9FDA - chains O and B of the 15 polymer chains in the assembly; structure by electron microscopy, 2.00 A resolution.

# Chain O
Protein: Small ribosomal subunit protein uS15
From: Escherichia coli
Reference sequence: P0ADZ4 (RS15_ECOLI); numbering as in UniProt (aligned over 1-89)
Chain sequence (89 residues; each row starts with the number of its first residue):
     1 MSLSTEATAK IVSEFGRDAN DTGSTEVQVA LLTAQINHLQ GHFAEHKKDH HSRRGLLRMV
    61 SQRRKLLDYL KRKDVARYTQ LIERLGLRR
Disordered / not traced: 1

# Chain B
Molecule: 16S rRNA
From: Escherichia coli
Sequence (1542 nucleotides; each row starts with the number of its first residue):
     1 AAAUUGAAGA GUUUGAUCAU GGCUCAGAUU GAACGCUGGC GGCAGGCCUA ACACAUGCAA
    61 GUCGAACGGU AACAGGAAGA AGCUUGCUUC UUUGCUGACG AGUGGCGGAC GGGUGAGUAA
   121 UGUCUGGGAA ACUGCCUGAU GGAGGGGGAU AACUACUGGA AACGGUAGCU AAUACCGCAU
   181 AACGUCGCAA GACCAAAGAG GGGGACCUUC GGGCCUCUUG CCAUCGGAUG UGCCCAGAUG
   241 GGAUUAGCUA GUAGGUGGGG UAACGGCUCA CCUAGGCGAC GAUCCCUAGC UGGUCUGAGA
   301 GGAUGACCAG CCACACUGGA ACUGAGACAC GGUCCAGACU CCUACGGGAG GCAGCAGUGG
   361 GGAAUAUUGC ACAAUGGGCG CAAGCCUGAU GCAGCCAUGC CGCGUGUAUG AAGAAGCCCU
   421 UCGGGUUGUA AAGUACUUUC AGCGGGGAGG AAGGGAGUAA AGUUAAUACC UUUGCUCAUU
   481 GACGUUACCC GCAGAAGAAG CACCGGCUAA CUCCGUGCCA GCAGCCXCGG UAAUACGGAG
   541 GGUGCAAGCG UUAAUCGGAA UUACUGGGCG UAAAGCGCAC GCAGGCGGUU UGUUAAGUCA
   601 GAUGUGAAAU CCCCGGGCUC AACCUGGGAA CUGCAUCUGA UACUGGCAAG CUUGAGUCUC
   661 GUAGAGGGGG GUAGAAUUCC AGGUGUAGCG GUGAAAUGCG UAGAGAUCUG GAGGAAUACC
   721 GGUGGCGAAG GCGGCCCCCU GGACGAAGAC UGACGCUCAG GUGCGAAAGC GUGGGGAGCA
   781 AACAGGAUUA GAUACCCUGG UAGUCCACGC CGUAAACGAU GUCGACUUGG AGGUUGUGCC
   841 CUUGAGGCGU GGCUUCCGGA GCUAACGCGU UAAGUCGACC GCCUGGGGAG UACGGCCGCA
   901 AGGUUAAAAC UCAAAUGAAU UGACGGGGGC UUGUACACAC CGUGGACCAU GUCGUUUXAC
   961 ACCAUGCAAC GCGAAGAACC UUACCUGGUG UUGACAUCCA AAGAAGUUUU CAGAGAUGAG
  1021 ACUUAACCUU CGGGAACCGG GCGACAGUUA CUGCAUGGCU GUUGUGAGUU CAUGUUGUGA
  1081 ACUGUUGGGU GAAGUCCCGU AACAAGCGUA ACCCGUAUCC GGGGUAACCU GCGGUCCGGC
  1141 CUGGAACUCA AAGGAGACUG CCAGUGAUAA ACUGGAGGAA GGUGGGGAUG ACGUCAAGUC
  1201 AUCAUGGCCC UUACGACCAG GGCUACACAC GUGCUACAAU GGCGCAUACA AAGAGAAGCG
  1261 ACCUCGCGAG AGCAAGCGGA CCUCAUAAAG UGCGUCGUAG UCCGGAUUGG AGUCUGCAAC
  1321 UCGACUCCAU GAAGUCGGAA UCGCUAGUAA UCGUGGAUCA GAAUGCCACG GUGAAUACGU
  1381 UCCCGGGCCU UGUACACACC GCCCGUXACA CCAUGGGAGU GGGUUGCAAA AGAAGUAGGU
  1441 AGCUUAACCU UCGGGAGGGC GCUUACCACU UUGUGAUUCA UGACUGGGGU GAAGUCGUAA
  1501 CAAGGUAACC GUAGGGGAAC CUGCGGUUGG AUCACCUCCU UA
Disordered / not traced: 80-90, 205-213, 842-844, 930-1389, 1535-1542
Modified residues: PSU (pseudouridine-5'-monophosphate) at position 516, G7M (N7-methyl-guanosine-5'-monophosphate) at position 527, 4OC (4n,o2'-methylcytidine-5'-monophosphate) at position 947, 5MC (5-methylcytidine-5'-monophosphate) at position 958, UR3 (3-methyluridine-5'-monophoshate) at position 1100, 2MG (2N-methylguanosine-5'-monophosphate) at position 1123, MA6 (6N-dimethyladenosine-5'-monophoshate) at position 1126, MA6 (6N-dimethyladenosine-5'-monophoshate) at position 1127, 4OC (4n,o2'-methylcytidine-5'-monophosphate) at position 1402, 5MC (5-methylcytidine-5'-monophosphate) at position 1407, UR3 (3-methyluridine-5'-monophoshate) at position 1498, 2MG (2N-methylguanosine-5'-monophosphate) at position 1516, MA6 (6N-dimethyladenosine-5'-monophoshate) at position 1518, MA6 (6N-dimethyladenosine-5'-monophoshate) at position 1519
Ion coordination: K+ site 1: G11, U12, G21, G22; Mg2+ site 1 near G21 (its only coordinating residue here); Mg2+ site 2: C48, G115; Mg2+ site 3: A59, U387; K+ site 2: U62, G104, G105; Mg2+ site 4 near G100 (its only coordinating residue here); K+ site 3: G107, G108, G326; Mg2+ site 5: A109, G331; K+ site 4: C110, G111; Mg2+ site 6 near G111 (its only coordinating residue here); K+ site 5: G115, G117, G289; Mg2+ site 7: A116, G117, G289; 29 more Mg2+ sites not listed; 15 more K+ sites not listed
Small-molecule neighbours: edeine b (EDE): G693, U788, U789, A790, G791, A792, A794, C795, G926, UR3_1498, A1499, G1504, G1505, U1506
What the authors report for this chain:
  - binding site for edeine b: G693, C795, G926, UR3_1498, G1505, U1506

# How chain O and chain B interact
Residue-residue contacts (59):
  Ser2(O) - G741(B)  hydrogen bond to the phosphate
  Thr5(O) - C660(B)  phosphate contact
  Thr8(O) - C658(B)  phosphate contact
  Thr8(O) - U659(B)  phosphate contact
  Asn20(O) - A749(B)  sugar contact
  Asn20(O) - C750(B)  sugar contact
  Asp21(O) - C750(B)  hydrogen bond to the sugar
  Asp21(O) - U751(B)  sugar contact
  Thr22(O) - U657(B)  hydrogen bond to the sugar
  Thr22(O) - C658(B)  sugar contact
  Thr22(O) - A749(B)  base contact
  Thr22(O) - C750(B)  hydrogen bond to the sugar
  Gly23(O) - G656(B)  base contact
  Gly23(O) - U657(B)  base contact
  Gly23(O) - C750(B)  hydrogen bond to the sugar
  Gly23(O) - U751(B)  sugar contact
  Ser24(O) - U751(B)  sugar contact
  Thr25(O) - U751(B)  sugar contact
  Gln28(O) - G656(B)  hydrogen bond to the sugar
  Gln28(O) - U657(B)  sugar contact
  Leu31(O) - U657(B)  sugar contact
  Leu31(O) - C658(B)  sugar contact
  Gln35(O) - G741(B)  hydrogen bond to the phosphate
  His38(O) - U740(B)  salt bridge to the phosphate
  Leu39(O) - U740(B)  phosphate contact
  His42(O) - G667(B)  base contact
  His42(O) - C739(B)  hydrogen bond to the sugar
  His42(O) - U740(B)  hydrogen bond to the sugar
  His46(O) - G668(B)  hydrogen bond to the sugar
  His46(O) - G669(B)  sugar contact
  Lys48(O) - G668(B)  sugar contact
  Lys48(O) - G809(B)  salt bridge to the phosphate
  Asp49(O) - G667(B)  hydrogen bond to the sugar
  Asp49(O) - G668(B)  sugar contact
  His50(O) - C764(B)  sugar contact
  His51(O) - G666(B)  sugar contact
  His51(O) - G667(B)  sugar contact
  His51(O) - A729(B)  base contact
  His51(O) - G730(B)  hydrogen bond to the base
  Ser52(O) - G666(B)  hydrogen bond to the base
  Ser52(O) - U740(B)  hydrogen bond to the sugar
  Ser52(O) - G741(B)  hydrogen bond to the sugar
  Arg54(O) - A579(B)  hydrogen bond to the sugar
  Arg54(O) - A728(B)  salt bridge to the phosphate
  Gly55(O) - G741(B)  sugar contact
  Arg58(O) - A743(B)  salt bridge to the phosphate
  Met59(O) - G742(B)  phosphate contact
  Ser61(O) - C580(B)  sugar contact
  Ser61(O) - G581(B)  phosphate contact
  Gln62(O) - G656(B)  hydrogen bond to the phosphate
  Gln62(O) - U657(B)  phosphate contact
  Lys65(O) - G581(B)  salt bridge to the phosphate
  Lys65(O) - G755(B)  phosphate contact
  Tyr69(O) - G752(B)  hydrogen bond to the phosphate
  Tyr69(O) - A753(B)  hydrogen bond to the phosphate
  Tyr69(O) - C754(B)  sugar contact
  Arg72(O) - C754(B)  salt bridge to the phosphate
  Lys73(O) - G752(B)  sugar contact
  Lys73(O) - A753(B)  salt bridge to the phosphate
Interface residues without a listed pair, chain O (32 interface residues in all): Leu66
Interface residues without a listed pair, chain B (32 interface residues in all): G727, C756, G765

# Summary
The chain O/chain B interface involves 32 residues from each chain; the contacts include 19 hydrogen bonds and
7 salt bridges. Polar pairs include His51(O)-G730(B), Ser52(O)-G666(B) and Asp21(O)-C750(B). Ligands of chain
B: edeine b. From the paper: a binding site for edeine b at G693(B), C795(B) and G926(B) among others.
Chain O is Small ribosomal subunit protein uS15 and chain B is 16S rRNA, both from Escherichia coli; the
structure, Structure of E. coli 30S-IF1-IF3-mRNA-Edeine complex, was determined by electron microscopy,
deposited together with 9FCO, 9FIB and 9G06.
